Entry 8T1I (electron microscopy, 4.68 A resolution (low resolution: residue-level contacts below are approximate; hydrogen-bond / salt-bridge calls are withheld)); this record covers chains I and X of the 27 polymer chains in the assembly.

# Chain I
Name: Mediator of RNA polymerase II transcription subunit 14
From: Mus musculus
UniProtKB: A2ABV5 (MED14_MOUSE); numbering as in UniProt (aligned over 1-1459)
Sequence (1459 residues; row label = number of the first residue in the row):
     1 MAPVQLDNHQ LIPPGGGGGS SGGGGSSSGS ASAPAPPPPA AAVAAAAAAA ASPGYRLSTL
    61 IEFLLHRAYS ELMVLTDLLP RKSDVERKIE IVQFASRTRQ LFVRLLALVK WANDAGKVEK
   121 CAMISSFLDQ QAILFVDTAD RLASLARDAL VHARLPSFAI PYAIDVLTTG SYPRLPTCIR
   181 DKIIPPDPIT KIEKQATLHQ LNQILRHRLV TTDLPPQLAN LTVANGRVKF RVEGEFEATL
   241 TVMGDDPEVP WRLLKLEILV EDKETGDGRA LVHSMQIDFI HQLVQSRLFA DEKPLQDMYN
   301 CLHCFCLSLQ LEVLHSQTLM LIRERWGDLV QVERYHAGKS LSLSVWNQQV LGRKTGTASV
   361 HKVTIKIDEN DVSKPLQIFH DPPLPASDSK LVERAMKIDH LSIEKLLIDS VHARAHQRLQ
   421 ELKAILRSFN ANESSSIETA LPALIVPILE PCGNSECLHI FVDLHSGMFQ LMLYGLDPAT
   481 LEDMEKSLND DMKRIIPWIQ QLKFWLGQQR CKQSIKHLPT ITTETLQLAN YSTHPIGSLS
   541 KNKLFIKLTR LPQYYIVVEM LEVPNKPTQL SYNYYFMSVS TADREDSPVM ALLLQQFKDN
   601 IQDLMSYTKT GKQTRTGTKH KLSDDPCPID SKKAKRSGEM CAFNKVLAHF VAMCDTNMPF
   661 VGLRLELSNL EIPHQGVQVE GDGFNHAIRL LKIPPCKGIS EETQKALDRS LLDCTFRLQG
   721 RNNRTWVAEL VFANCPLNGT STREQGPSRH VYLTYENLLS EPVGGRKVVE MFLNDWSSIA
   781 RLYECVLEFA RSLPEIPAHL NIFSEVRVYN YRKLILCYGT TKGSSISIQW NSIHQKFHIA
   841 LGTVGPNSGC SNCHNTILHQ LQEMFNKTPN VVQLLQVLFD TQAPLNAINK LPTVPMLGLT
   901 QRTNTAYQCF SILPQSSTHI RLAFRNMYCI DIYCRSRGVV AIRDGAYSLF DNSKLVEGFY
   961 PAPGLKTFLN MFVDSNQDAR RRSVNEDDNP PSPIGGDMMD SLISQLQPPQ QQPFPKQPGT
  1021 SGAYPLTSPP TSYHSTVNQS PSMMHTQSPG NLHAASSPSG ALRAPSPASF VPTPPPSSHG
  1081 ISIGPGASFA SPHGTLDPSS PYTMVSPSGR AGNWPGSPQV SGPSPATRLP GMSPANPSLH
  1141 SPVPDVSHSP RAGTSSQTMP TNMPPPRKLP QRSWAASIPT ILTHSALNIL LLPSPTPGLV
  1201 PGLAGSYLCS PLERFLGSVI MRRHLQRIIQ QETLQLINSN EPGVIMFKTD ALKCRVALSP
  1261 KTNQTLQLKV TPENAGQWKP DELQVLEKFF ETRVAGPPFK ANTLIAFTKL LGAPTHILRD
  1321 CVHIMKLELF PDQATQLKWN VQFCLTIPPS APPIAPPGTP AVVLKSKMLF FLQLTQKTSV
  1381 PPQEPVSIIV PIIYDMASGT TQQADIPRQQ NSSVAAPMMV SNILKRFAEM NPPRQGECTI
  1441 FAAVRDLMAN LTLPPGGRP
Disordered / not traced: 1-55, 244-247, 261-268, 349-358, 385-393, 432-435, 452-455, 581-586, 612-640, 761-766, 800-801, 976-1171, 1182-1183, 1274-1280, 1333-1335, 1379-1385, 1398-1400, 1405-1410, 1431-1433, 1451-1459
UniProt features mapped onto this chain:
  - motif: Leu-75 to Leu-79 (LXXLL motif 1), Leu-1187 to Leu-1191 (LXXLL motif 2)
  - modified residue (Phosphoserine): Ser-623, Ser-992, Ser-1117, Ser-1124, Ser-1133, Ser-1141, Ser-1149

# Chain X
Name: Mediator of RNA polymerase II transcription subunit 29
From: Mus musculus
UniProtKB: Q9DB91 (MED29_MOUSE); residues 1-199 here = UniProt positions 1-199
Sequence (199 residues; each row starts with the number of its first residue):
     1 MAAPQPQAAA VSSASGVSGP GSAGGPGPQQ QPQPTQLVGS AQSGLLQQQQ QDFDPVQRYK
    61 MLIPQLKESL QTLMKVAAQN LIQNTNIDNG QKSSDAPLQR FDKCLEEFYA LCDQLELCLR
   121 LAHECLSQSC DSAKHSPTLV PTATKPDAVQ PDSLPYPQYL AVIKAQITCA KDIHTALLDC
   181 ANKVTGKTTA PSTGPGGSL
Disordered / not traced: 1-51, 142-152, 186-199
UniProt features mapped onto this chain:
  - modified residue: Ala-2 (N-acetylalanine)

# Chain I / chain X interface
Residue-residue contacts - 20 pairs, chain I then chain X:
  Met-896(I) / Leu-121(X)
  Met-896(I) / Glu-124(X)
  Met-896(I) / Cys-125(X)
  Met-896(I) / Gln-128(X)
  Tyr-907(I) / Leu-121(X)
  Gln-908(I) / Leu-121(X)
  Ser-911(I) / Leu-117(X)
  Ile-912(I) / Arg-120(X)
  Leu-913(I) / Asp-113(X)
  Leu-913(I) / Glu-116(X)
  Arg-921(I) / Asp-113(X)
  Asn-926(I) / Leu-117(X)
  Ser-948(I) / Asp-102(X)
  Ser-948(I) / Glu-106(X)
  Leu-949(I) / Asp-102(X)
  Leu-949(I) / Glu-106(X)
  Phe-950(I) / Arg-100(X)
  Phe-959(I) / Gln-114(X)
  Phe-959(I) / Leu-117(X)
  Ser-1350(I) / Tyr-156(X)
Also at the interface, not in a pair above, chain I (18 interface residues in all): Val-894, Ala-906, Ser-953, Val-956, Pro-1349
Also at the interface, not in a pair above, chain X (14 interface residues in all): Ala-110

# Overview
The interface between chain I and chain X involves 18 residues on one side and 14 on the other.
Here chain I is Mediator of RNA polymerase II transcription subunit 14 and chain X is Mediator of RNA
polymerase II transcription subunit 29, both from Mus musculus. Entry 8T1I (Atomic model of the mammalian
Mediator complex with MED26 subunit) was determined by electron microscopy together with 8T1L and 8T9D from
the same study.
